PDB entry 4ZH3 | X-ray diffraction, 4.08 A resolution (low resolution: residue-level contacts below are approximate; hydrogen-bond / salt-bridge calls are withheld) | chains C and D of the 6 polymer chains in the assembly

# Chain C
Protein: DNA-directed RNA polymerase subunit beta
Source organism: Escherichia coli (strain K12)
Notes: EC 2.7.7.6
UniProtKB: P0A8V2 (RPOB_ECOLI); residues 1-1342 here = UniProt positions 1-1342
Chain sequence (1342 residues; numbered 1 to 1342; the number before each row is that of its first residue):
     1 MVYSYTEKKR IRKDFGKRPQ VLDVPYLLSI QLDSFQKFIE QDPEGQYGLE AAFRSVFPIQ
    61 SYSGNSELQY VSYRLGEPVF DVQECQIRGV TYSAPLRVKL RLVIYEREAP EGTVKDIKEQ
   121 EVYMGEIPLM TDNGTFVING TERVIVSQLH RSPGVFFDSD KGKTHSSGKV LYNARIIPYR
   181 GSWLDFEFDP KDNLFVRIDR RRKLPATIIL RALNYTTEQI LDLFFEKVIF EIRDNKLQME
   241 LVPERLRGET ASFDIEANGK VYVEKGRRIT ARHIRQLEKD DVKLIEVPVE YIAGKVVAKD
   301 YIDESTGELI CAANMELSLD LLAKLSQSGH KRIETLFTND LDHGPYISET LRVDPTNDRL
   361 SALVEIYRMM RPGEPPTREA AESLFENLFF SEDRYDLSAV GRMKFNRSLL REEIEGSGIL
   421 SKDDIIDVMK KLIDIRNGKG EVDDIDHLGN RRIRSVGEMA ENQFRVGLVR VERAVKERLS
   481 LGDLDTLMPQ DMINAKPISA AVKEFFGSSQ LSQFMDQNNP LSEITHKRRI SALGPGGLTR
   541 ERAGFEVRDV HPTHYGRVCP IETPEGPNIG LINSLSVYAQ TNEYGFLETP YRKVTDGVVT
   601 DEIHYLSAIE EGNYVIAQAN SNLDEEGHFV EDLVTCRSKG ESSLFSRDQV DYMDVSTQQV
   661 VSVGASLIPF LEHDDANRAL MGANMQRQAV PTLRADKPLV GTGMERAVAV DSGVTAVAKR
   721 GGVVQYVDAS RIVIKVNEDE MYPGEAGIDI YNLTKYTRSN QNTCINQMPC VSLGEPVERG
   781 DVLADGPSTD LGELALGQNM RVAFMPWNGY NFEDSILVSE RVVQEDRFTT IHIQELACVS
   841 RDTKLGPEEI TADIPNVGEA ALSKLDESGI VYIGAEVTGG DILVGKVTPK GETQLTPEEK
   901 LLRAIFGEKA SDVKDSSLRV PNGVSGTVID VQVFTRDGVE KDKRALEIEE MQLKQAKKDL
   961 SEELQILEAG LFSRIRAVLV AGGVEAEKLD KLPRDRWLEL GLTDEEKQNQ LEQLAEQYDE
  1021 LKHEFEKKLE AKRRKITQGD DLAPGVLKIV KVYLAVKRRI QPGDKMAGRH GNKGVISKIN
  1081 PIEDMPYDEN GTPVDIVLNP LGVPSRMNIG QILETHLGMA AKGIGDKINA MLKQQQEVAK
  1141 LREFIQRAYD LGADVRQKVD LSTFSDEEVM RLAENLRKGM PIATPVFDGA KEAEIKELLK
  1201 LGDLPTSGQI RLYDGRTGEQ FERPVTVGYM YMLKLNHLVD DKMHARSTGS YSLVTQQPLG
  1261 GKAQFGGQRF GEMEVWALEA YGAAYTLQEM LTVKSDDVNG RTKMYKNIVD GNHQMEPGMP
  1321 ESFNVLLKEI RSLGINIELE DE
Unresolved in the structure: 1-2
Residues lining bound ligands: CBRH16-Br (4OD; N'-(3-bromophenyl)-4-fluoro-N-hydroxy-3-(trifluoromethyl)benzenecarboximidamide): Val550, His551, Pro552, Tyr555, Arg637, Gly640, Glu641, Ser642
Swiss-Prot annotation at these positions:
  - modified residue (N6-acetyllysine): Lys1022, Lys1200
  - mutagenesis: Ile561 (I561S: Resistant to antibiotics salinamide A and B), Ile569 (I569S: Resistant to antibiotics salinamide A and B), Ala665 (A665E: Resistant to antibiotics salinamide A and B), Asp675 (D675A/G: Resistant to antibiotics salinamide A and B), Asn677 (N677H/K: Resistant to antibiotics salinamide A and B), Leu680 (L680M: Resistant to antibiotics salinamide A and B), Glu813 (E813K: Disrupts the enzyme's active center)

# Chain D
Protein: DNA-directed RNA polymerase subunit beta'
Source organism: Escherichia coli (strain K12)
Notes: EC 2.7.7.6
UniProtKB: P0A8T7 (RPOC_ECOLI); numbering as in UniProt (aligned over 1-1407)
Chain sequence (1407 residues; each row starts with the number of its first residue):
     1 MKDLLKFLKA QTKTEEFDAI KIALASPDMI RSWSFGEVKK PETINYRTFK PERDGLFCAR
    61 IFGPVKDYEC LCGKYKRLKH RGVICEKCGV EVTQTKVRRE RMGHIELASP TAHIWFLKSL
   121 PSRIGLLLDM PLRDIERVLY FESYVVIEGG MTNLERQQIL TEEQYLDALE EFGDEFDAKM
   181 GAEAIQALLK SMDLEQECEQ LREELNETNS ETKRKKLTKR IKLLEAFVQS GNKPEWMILT
   241 VLPVLPPDLR PLVPLDGGRF ATSDLNDLYR RVINRNNRLK RLLDLAAPDI IVRNEKRMLQ
   301 EAVDALLDNG RRGRAITGSN KRPLKSLADM IKGKQGRFRQ NLLGKRVDYS GRSVITVGPY
   361 LRLHQCGLPK KMALELFKPF IYGKLELRGL ATTIKAAKKM VEREEAVVWD ILDEVIREHP
   421 VLLNRAPTLH RLGIQAFEPV LIEGKAIQLH PLVCAAYNAD FDGDQMAVHV PLTLEAQLEA
   481 RALMMSTNNI LSPANGEPII VPSQDVVLGL YYMTRDCVNA KGEGMVLTGP KEAERLYRSG
   541 LASLHARVKV RITEYEKDAN GELVAKTSLK DTTVGRAILW MIVPKGLPYS IVNQALGKKA
   601 ISKMLNTCYR ILGLKPTVIF ADQIMYTGFA YAARSGASVG IDDMVIPEKK HEIISEAEAE
   661 VAEIQEQFQS GLVTAGERYN KVIDIWAAAN DRVSKAMMDN LQTETVINRD GQEEKQVSFN
   721 SIYMMADSGA RGSAAQIRQL AGMRGLMAKP DGSIIETPIT ANFREGLNVL QYFISTHGAR
   781 KGLADTALKT ANSGYLTRRL VDVAQDLVVT EDDCGTHEGI MMTPVIEGGD VKEPLRDRVL
   841 GRVTAEDVLK PGTADILVPR NTLLHEQWCD LLEENSVDAV KVRSVVSCDT DFGVCAHCYG
   901 RDLARGHIIN KGEAIGVIAA QSIGEPGTQL TMRTFHIGGA ASRAAAESSI QVKNKGSIKL
   961 SNVKSVVNSS GKLVITSRNT ELKLIDEFGR TKESYKVPYG AVLAKGDGEQ VAGGETVANW
  1021 DPHTMPVITE VSGFVRFTDM IDGQTITRQT DELTGLSSLV VLDSAERTAG GKDLRPALKI
  1081 VDAQGNDVLI PGTDMPAQYF LPGKAIVQLE DGVQISSGDT LARIPQESGG TKDITGGLPR
  1141 VADLFEARRP KEPAILAEIS GIVSFGKETK GKRRLVITPV DGSDPYEEMI PKWRQLNVFE
  1201 GERVERGDVI SDGPEAPHDI LRLRGVHAVT RYIVNEVQDV YRLQGVKIND KHIEVIVRQM
  1261 LRKATIVNAG SSDFLEGEQV EYSRVKIANR ELEANGKVGA TYSRDLLGIT KASLATESFI
  1321 SAASFQETTR VLTEAAVAGK RDELRGLKEN VIVGRLIPAG TGYAYHQDRM RRRAAGEAPA
  1381 APQVTAEDAS ASLAELLNAG LGGSDNE
Unresolved in the structure: 1-7, 330-344, 932-1134, 1377-1407
Ion coordination: Zn2+ site 1: Cys70, Cys72, Cys85; Zn2+ site 2: Cys814, Cys888, Cys895, Cys898
Residues lining bound ligands:
  - CBRH16-Br (4OD; N'-(3-bromophenyl)-4-fluoro-N-hydroxy-3-(trifluoromethyl)benzenecarboximidamide): Lys749, Pro750, Ile755, Leu770, Phe773, Ile774, His777
  - Mg2+ (MG): Asp460, Asp462, Asp464
Swiss-Prot annotation at these positions:
  - binding site (Zn(2+)): Cys70, Cys72, Cys85, Cys88, Cys814, Cys888, Cys895, Cys898
  - binding site (Mg(2+)): Asp460, Asp462, Asp464
  - modified residue: Lys983 (N6-acetyllysine)
  - mutagenesis: Gln504 (Q504P: Resistant to antibiotics salinamide A and B), Asn690 (N690D: Resistant to antibiotics salinamide A and B), Met697 (M697V: Resistant to antibiotics salinamide A and B), Ala735 (A735T: Resistant to antibiotics salinamide A and B), Arg738 (R738C/H/P/S: Resistant to antibiotics salinamide A and B), Ala748 (A748E: Resistant to antibiotics salinamide A and B), Pro758 (P758S/T: Resistant to antibiotics salinamide A and B), Phe763 (F763C: Resistant to antibiotics salinamide A and B), Ser775 (S775A: Resistant to antibiotics salinamide A and B), Ala779 (A779T/V: Resistant to antibiotics salinamide A and B), Arg780 (R780C: Resistant to antibiotics salinamide A and B), Gly782 (G782A/C: Resistant to antibiotics salinamide A and B), 1 further mutagenesis entry in UniProt

# Chain C / chain D interface
Residue-residue contacts (325; chain C residue first):
  Phe545(C) - Lys781(D)
  Phe545(C) - Ala784(D)
  Arg548(C) - Arg780(D)
  Asp549(C) - Pro750(D)
  Asp549(C) - His777(D)
  Val550(C) - Pro750(D)
  Val550(C) - His777(D)
  Tyr555(C) - Val769(D)
  Tyr555(C) - Phe773(D)
  Pro560(C) - Phe773(D)
  Pro560(C) - Thr776(D)
  Pro560(C) - Arg780(D)
  Ile561(C) - Tyr772(D)
  Ile561(C) - Thr776(D)
  Thr563(C) - Arg780(D)
  Ile569(C) - Arg780(D)
  Gly570(C) - Arg780(D)
  Asn573(C) - Arg780(D)
  Gln618(C) - Val769(D)
  Gln618(C) - Leu770(D)
  Asn620(C) - Asn768(D)
  Glu641(C) - Lys749(D)
  Ser642(C) - Leu770(D)
  Val660(C) - Val769(D)
  Val660(C) - Phe773(D)
  Leu671(C) - Tyr772(D)
  Glu672(C) - Leu767(D)
  His673(C) - Phe763(D)
  His673(C) - Arg764(D)
  His673(C) - Glu765(D)
  His673(C) - Gly766(D)
  Asp674(C) - Tyr772(D)
  Asp675(C) - Phe763(D)
  Asp675(C) - Tyr772(D)
  Ala676(C) - Tyr772(D)
  Ala676(C) - Ala779(D)
  Asn677(C) - Ala779(D)
  Asn677(C) - Leu783(D)
  Ala679(C) - Tyr772(D)
  Leu680(C) - Leu783(D)
  Phe804(C) - Ala637(D)
  Phe804(C) - Ser638(D)
  Met805(C) - Ala633(D)
  Met805(C) - Ala637(D)
  Pro806(C) - Asp505(D)
  Pro806(C) - Ala632(D)
  Pro806(C) - Ala633(D)
  Pro806(C) - Ala637(D)
  Asn808(C) - Pro359(D)
  Asn808(C) - Phe629(D)
  Asn808(C) - Ala630(D)
  Asn808(C) - Ala633(D)
  Gly809(C) - Val357(D)
  Gly809(C) - Pro359(D)
  Gly809(C) - Phe629(D)
  Tyr810(C) - Val357(D)
  Tyr810(C) - Pro359(D)
  Tyr810(C) - Tyr360(D)
  Asn811(C) - Asp505(D)
  Phe812(C) - Val357(D)
  Phe812(C) - Pro451(D)
  Phe812(C) - Phe461(D)
  Phe812(C) - Ser503(D)
  Phe812(C) - Gln504(D)
  Phe812(C) - Asp505(D)
  Phe812(C) - Phe629(D)
  Glu813(C) - Ala459(D)
  Glu813(C) - Asp460(D)
  Glu813(C) - Phe461(D)
  Glu813(C) - Gln504(D)
  Asp814(C) - Phe461(D)
  Ser815(C) - Val357(D)
  Ser815(C) - Phe461(D)
  Arg841(C) - Asp256(D)
  Arg841(C) - Gly257(D)
  Lys844(C) - Arg47(D)
  Gln894(C) - Lys66(D)
  Pro897(C) - Arg77(D)
  Pro1044(C) - Gly257(D)
  Gln1061(C) - Lys445(D)
  Pro1062(C) - Ala446(D)
  Gly1063(C) - Val354(D)
  Gly1063(C) - Ala446(D)
  Lys1065(C) - Asp462(D)
  Lys1065(C) - Gly463(D)
  Lys1073(C) - Asp462(D)
  Gly1074(C) - Phe461(D)
  Val1075(C) - Val354(D)
  Val1075(C) - Ile355(D)
  Val1075(C) - Phe461(D)
  Val1075(C) - Gly463(D)
  Ser1077(C) - Thr356(D)
  Ser1077(C) - Val357(D)
  Asn1099(C) - Asp505(D)
  Pro1100(C) - Ala637(D)
  Pro1100(C) - Ser638(D)
  Pro1100(C) - Val639(D)
  Leu1101(C) - Gln504(D)
  Leu1101(C) - Asp505(D)
  Leu1101(C) - Leu508(D)
  Leu1101(C) - Met725(D)
  Leu1101(C) - Ala730(D)
  Leu1101(C) - Arg731(D)
  Val1103(C) - Val639(D)
  Pro1104(C) - Met725(D)
  Ser1105(C) - Arg731(D)
  Ser1105(C) - Gln736(D)
  Arg1106(C) - Arg731(D)
  Met1107(C) - Leu740(D)
  Met1107(C) - Phe763(D)
  Ile1109(C) - Met644(D)
  Ile1109(C) - Leu740(D)
  Ile1109(C) - Phe763(D)
  Ile1112(C) - Val639(D)
  Ile1112(C) - Ile641(D)
  Leu1113(C) - Ile641(D)
  His1116(C) - Ile641(D)
  Phe1187(C) - Leu767(D)
  Phe1187(C) - Tyr772(D)
  Glu1192(C) - Ile641(D)
  Glu1192(C) - Arg764(D)
  Lys1196(C) - Asp642(D)
  Ser1207(C) - Asp642(D)
  Gln1209(C) - Gly640(D)
  Gln1209(C) - Asp643(D)
  Glu1219(C) - Arg538(D)
  Glu1219(C) - Arg634(D)
  Phe1221(C) - Ala633(D)
  Phe1221(C) - Arg634(D)
  Glu1222(C) - Tyr512(D)
  Glu1222(C) - Tyr537(D)
  Glu1222(C) - Arg634(D)
  Glu1222(C) - Ser635(D)
  Glu1222(C) - Gly636(D)
  Arg1223(C) - Tyr512(D)
  Arg1223(C) - Ser635(D)
  Arg1223(C) - Gly636(D)
  Arg1223(C) - Ala637(D)
  Arg1223(C) - Phe719(D)
  Arg1223(C) - Asn720(D)
  Arg1223(C) - Ser721(D)
  Arg1223(C) - Met724(D)
  Pro1224(C) - Gly636(D)
  Val1225(C) - Gly636(D)
  Val1225(C) - Ser638(D)
  Thr1226(C) - Ser638(D)
  Thr1226(C) - Val639(D)
  Thr1226(C) - Gly640(D)
  Val1239(C) - Lys445(D)
  Val1239(C) - Ala446(D)
  Asp1240(C) - Lys445(D)
  Lys1242(C) - Arg352(D)
  Lys1242(C) - Val354(D)
  Lys1242(C) - Gln465(D)
  Met1243(C) - Arg352(D)
  Met1243(C) - Ser353(D)
  Met1243(C) - Met372(D)
  Met1243(C) - Lys445(D)
  His1244(C) - Gly351(D)
  His1244(C) - Arg352(D)
  His1244(C) - Met372(D)
  Ala1245(C) - Ser350(D)
  Ala1245(C) - Glu375(D)
  Arg1246(C) - Asp348(D)
  Arg1246(C) - Tyr349(D)
  Arg1246(C) - Ser350(D)
  Arg1246(C) - Leu376(D)
  Ser1247(C) - Asp348(D)
  Ser1247(C) - Tyr349(D)
  Ser1247(C) - Glu375(D)
  Ser1247(C) - Leu376(D)
  Ser1247(C) - Lys378(D)
  Thr1248(C) - Asp348(D)
  Tyr1251(C) - Asp348(D)
  Leu1253(C) - Arg99(D)
  Leu1253(C) - Pro251(D)
  Val1254(C) - Arg99(D)
  Gln1256(C) - Lys96(D)
  Gln1256(C) - Arg99(D)
  Gln1257(C) - Lys345(D)
  Pro1258(C) - Arg346(D)
  Pro1258(C) - Asp348(D)
  Gly1267(C) - Arg346(D)
  Gly1267(C) - Val347(D)
  Gly1267(C) - Ser350(D)
  Gln1268(C) - Lys345(D)
  Gln1268(C) - Arg346(D)
  Gln1268(C) - Val347(D)
  Gln1268(C) - Ser350(D)
  Gln1268(C) - Gly351(D)
  Gln1268(C) - Arg352(D)
  Gln1268(C) - Ala467(D)
  Arg1269(C) - Lys345(D)
  Arg1269(C) - Arg346(D)
  Phe1270(C) - Lys345(D)
  Phe1270(C) - Val347(D)
  Phe1270(C) - His469(D)
  Glu1272(C) - Arg798(D)
  Glu1272(C) - Lys1348(D)
  Met1273(C) - Thr428(D)
  Glu1274(C) - Asn424(D)
  Glu1274(C) - Thr428(D)
  Glu1274(C) - Ile434(D)
  Trp1276(C) - Arg798(D)
  Trp1276(C) - Val801(D)
  Trp1276(C) - Val917(D)
  Trp1276(C) - Gln921(D)
  Trp1276(C) - Lys1348(D)
  Ala1277(C) - Gln921(D)
  Leu1278(C) - Met484(D)
  Glu1279(C) - Gln805(D)
  Glu1279(C) - Ala914(D)
  Glu1279(C) - Leu1347(D)
  Glu1279(C) - Val1351(D)
  Glu1279(C) - Ile1357(D)
  Ala1280(C) - Arg431(D)
  Ala1280(C) - Glu913(D)
  Ala1280(C) - Ile918(D)
  Ala1280(C) - Gln921(D)
  Tyr1281(C) - Arg431(D)
  Tyr1281(C) - Leu432(D)
  Tyr1281(C) - Ile434(D)
  Tyr1281(C) - Gln435(D)
  Tyr1281(C) - Met484(D)
  Tyr1281(C) - Asn489(D)
  Gly1282(C) - Leu483(D)
  Gly1282(C) - Gly1360(D)
  Gly1282(C) - Thr1361(D)
  Ala1283(C) - Glu479(D)
  Ala1283(C) - Leu483(D)
  Ala1283(C) - Thr1361(D)
  Ala1284(C) - Glu479(D)
  Ala1284(C) - Leu1356(D)
  Ala1284(C) - Ile1357(D)
  Ala1284(C) - Thr1361(D)
  Ala1284(C) - Gly1362(D)
  Tyr1285(C) - Glu475(D)
  Tyr1285(C) - Glu479(D)
  Tyr1285(C) - Leu1356(D)
  Tyr1285(C) - Thr1361(D)
  Thr1286(C) - Ala476(D)
  Thr1286(C) - Glu479(D)
  Leu1287(C) - Ile1357(D)
  Gln1288(C) - Arg1355(D)
  Gln1288(C) - Leu1356(D)
  Glu1289(C) - Val470(D)
  Glu1289(C) - Pro471(D)
  Glu1289(C) - Leu472(D)
  Glu1289(C) - Thr473(D)
  Glu1289(C) - Ala476(D)
  Met1290(C) - Val347(D)
  Met1290(C) - His469(D)
  Leu1291(C) - Lys345(D)
  Leu1291(C) - Val1351(D)
  Leu1291(C) - Gly1354(D)
  Thr1292(C) - Gly1354(D)
  Lys1294(C) - Val347(D)
  Lys1294(C) - Asp348(D)
  Lys1294(C) - Val470(D)
  Lys1294(C) - Leu472(D)
  Ser1295(C) - Lys345(D)
  Ser1295(C) - Arg346(D)
  Asp1296(C) - Lys345(D)
  Val1298(C) - Lys96(D)
  Met1304(C) - Leu472(D)
  Tyr1305(C) - Tyr349(D)
  Tyr1305(C) - Pro379(D)
  Tyr1305(C) - Tyr382(D)
  Ile1308(C) - Pro379(D)
  Ile1308(C) - Phe380(D)
  Val1309(C) - Pro379(D)
  Val1309(C) - Gly383(D)
  His1313(C) - Phe380(D)
  His1313(C) - Leu472(D)
  His1313(C) - Leu474(D)
  His1313(C) - Gln477(D)
  Gln1314(C) - Thr473(D)
  Pro1320(C) - Val1353(D)
  Pro1320(C) - Gly1354(D)
  Glu1321(C) - Arg99(D)
  Ser1322(C) - Lys345(D)
  Phe1323(C) - Ile20(D)
  Phe1323(C) - Ile1352(D)
  Phe1323(C) - Val1353(D)
  Val1325(C) - Arg99(D)
  Val1325(C) - Leu249(D)
  Lys1328(C) - Glu100(D)
  Lys1328(C) - Leu245(D)
  Lys1328(C) - Leu249(D)
  Ile1330(C) - Leu1332(D)
  Arg1331(C) - Trp33(D)
  Ser1332(C) - Pro243(D)
  Ser1332(C) - Leu245(D)
  Ser1332(C) - Leu327(D)
  Leu1333(C) - His113(D)
  Leu1333(C) - Trp115(D)
  Leu1333(C) - Leu307(D)
  Leu1333(C) - Leu327(D)
  Gly1334(C) - Leu24(D)
  Gly1334(C) - Ala25(D)
  Gly1334(C) - His113(D)
  Ile1335(C) - Ile22(D)
  Ile1335(C) - Ala23(D)
  Ile1335(C) - Trp33(D)
  Ile1335(C) - Phe116(D)
  Ile1335(C) - Ala1336(D)
  Asn1336(C) - Lys21(D)
  Asn1336(C) - Ile22(D)
  Asn1336(C) - Ala23(D)
  Asn1336(C) - Leu24(D)
  Asn1336(C) - Met29(D)
  Asn1336(C) - Trp33(D)
  Ile1337(C) - Lys21(D)
  Glu1338(C) - Ile20(D)
  Glu1338(C) - Lys21(D)
  Glu1338(C) - Met29(D)
  Leu1339(C) - Phe17(D)
  Glu1340(C) - Phe17(D)
  Glu1340(C) - Asp18(D)
  Glu1340(C) - Lys21(D)
  Glu1340(C) - Arg1341(D)
  Asp1341(C) - Asp18(D)
  Glu1342(C) - Glu15(D)
  Glu1342(C) - Glu16(D)
  Glu1342(C) - Asp18(D)
Other interface residues (no listed pair), chain C (161 interface residues in all): His551, Pro552, His554, Cys559, Ala619, Thr657, Trp807, Gly923, Ile1076, Thr1206, Thr1217, His1237, Gly1249, Thr1255, Phe1265, Gly1266, Val1275, Met1315, Gly1318, Glu1329
Other interface residues (no listed pair), chain D (173 interface residues in all): Ala19, Phe49, Met102, Leu239, Asp248, Val253, Tyr269, Leu422, Ala426, Gly444, Gln448, Cys454, Ile722, Gly732, Gln739, Arg744, Ser775, Ala1359, Arg1373

# Overview
The interface between chain C and chain D involves 161 residues on one side and 173 on the other. CBRH16-Br is
bound between chain C and chain D. Ligands of chain D: Mg2+.
Chain C is DNA-directed RNA polymerase subunit beta and chain D is DNA-directed RNA polymerase subunit beta',
both from Escherichia coli (strain K12); the structure, Crystal structure of Escherichia coli RNA polymerase
in complex with CBRH16-Br, was determined by X-ray diffraction, deposited together with 4ZH2 and 4ZH4.
